PDB entry 8XFG | electron microscopy, 2.80 A resolution | chains A and B

# Chain A
Molecule: Integrin alpha-V
From: Homo sapiens
UniProt: P06756 (ITAV_HUMAN); numbering as in UniProt (aligned over 1-1048)
Amino-acid sequence (1048 residues; numbered 1 to 1048; the number before each row is that of its first residue):
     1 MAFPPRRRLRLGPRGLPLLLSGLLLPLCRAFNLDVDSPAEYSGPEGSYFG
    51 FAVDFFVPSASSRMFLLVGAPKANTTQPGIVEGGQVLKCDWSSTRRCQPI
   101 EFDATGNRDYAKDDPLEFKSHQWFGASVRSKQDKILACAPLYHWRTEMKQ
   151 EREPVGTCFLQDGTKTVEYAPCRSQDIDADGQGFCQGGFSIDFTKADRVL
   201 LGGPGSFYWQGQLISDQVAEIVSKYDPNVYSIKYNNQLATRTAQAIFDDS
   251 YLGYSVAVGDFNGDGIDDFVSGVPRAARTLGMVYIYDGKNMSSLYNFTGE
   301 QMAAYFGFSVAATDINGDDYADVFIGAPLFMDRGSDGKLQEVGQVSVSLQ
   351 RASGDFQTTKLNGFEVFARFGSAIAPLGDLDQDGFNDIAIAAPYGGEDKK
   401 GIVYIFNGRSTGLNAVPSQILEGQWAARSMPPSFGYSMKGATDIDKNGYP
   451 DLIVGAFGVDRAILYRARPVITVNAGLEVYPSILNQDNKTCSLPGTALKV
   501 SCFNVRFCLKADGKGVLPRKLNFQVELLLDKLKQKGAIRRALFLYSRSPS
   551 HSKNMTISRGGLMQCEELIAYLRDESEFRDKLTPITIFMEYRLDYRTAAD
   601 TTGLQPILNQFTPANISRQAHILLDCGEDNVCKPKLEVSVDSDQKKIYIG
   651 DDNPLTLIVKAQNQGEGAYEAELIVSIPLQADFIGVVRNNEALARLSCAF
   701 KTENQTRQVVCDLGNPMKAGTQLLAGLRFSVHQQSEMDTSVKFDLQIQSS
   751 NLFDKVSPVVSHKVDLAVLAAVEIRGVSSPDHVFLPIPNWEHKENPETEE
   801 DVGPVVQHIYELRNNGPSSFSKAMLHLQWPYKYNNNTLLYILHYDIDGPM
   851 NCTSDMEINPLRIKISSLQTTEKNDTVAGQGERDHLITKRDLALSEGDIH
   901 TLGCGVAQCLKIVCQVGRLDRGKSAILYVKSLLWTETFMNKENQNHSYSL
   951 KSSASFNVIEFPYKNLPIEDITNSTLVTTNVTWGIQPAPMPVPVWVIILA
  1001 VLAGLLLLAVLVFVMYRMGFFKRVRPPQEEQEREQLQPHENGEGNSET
Unresolved in the structure: 1-32, 352, 574, 769-1048
Cystine bridges: Cys89-Cys97, Cys138-Cys158, Cys172-Cys185, Cys491-Cys502, Cys508-Cys565, Cys626-Cys632, Cys698-Cys711

# Chain B
Molecule: Integrin beta-3
From: Homo sapiens
UniProt: P05106 (ITB3_HUMAN); residues 1-788 here = UniProt positions 1-788
Amino-acid sequence (788 residues; numbered 1 to 788; the number before each row is that of its first residue):
     1 MRARPRPRPLWATVLALGALAGVGVGGPNICTTRGVSSCQQCLAVSPMCA
    51 WCSDEALPLGSPRCDLKENLLKDNCAPESIEFPVSEARVLEDRPLSDKGS
   101 GDSSQVTQVSPQRIALRLRPDDSKNFSIQVRQVEDYPVDIYYLMDLSYSM
   151 KDDLWSIQNLGTKLATQMRKLTSNLRIGFGAFVDKPVSPYMYISPPEALE
   201 NPCYDMKTTCLPMFGYKHVLTLTDQVTRFNEEVKKQSVSRNRDAPEGGFD
   251 AIMQATVCDEKIGWRNDASHLLVFTTDAKTHIALDGRLAGIVQPNDGQCH
   301 VGSDNHYSASTTMDYPSLGLMTEKLSQKNINLIFAVTENVVNLYQNYSEL
   351 IPGTTVGVLSMDSSNVLQLIVDAYGKIRSKVELEVRDLPEELSLSFNATC
   401 LNNEVIPGLKSCMGLKIGDTVSFSIEAKVRGCPQEKEKSFTIKPVGFKDS
   451 LIVQVTFDCDCACQAQAEPNSHRCNNGNGTFECGVCRCGPGWLGSQCECS
   501 EEDYRPSQQDECSPREGQPVCSQRGECLCGQCVCHSSDFGKITGKYCECD
   551 DFSCVRYKGEMCSGHGQCSCGDCLCDSDWTGYYCNCTTRTDTCMSSNGLL
   601 CSGRGKCECGSCVCIQPGSYGDTCEKCPTCPDACTFKKECVECKKFDRGA
   651 LHDENTCNRYCRDEIESVKELKDTGKDAVNCTYKNEDDCVVRFQYYEDSS
   701 GKSILYVVEEPECPKGPDILVVLLSVMGAILLIGLAALLIWKLLITIHDR
   751 KEFAKFEEERARAKWDTANNPLYKEATSTFTNITYRGT
Unresolved in the structure: 1-26, 110-111, 378-379, 467-468, 508-788
Cystine bridges: Cys31-Cys49, Cys39-Cys461, Cys42-Cys64, Cys52-Cys75, Cys203-Cys210, Cys258-Cys299, Cys400-Cys412, Cys432-Cys459, Cys474-Cys486, Cys488-Cys497
Curated features (UniProtKB/Swiss-Prot):
  - region: Cys203 to Cys210 (Involved in CX3CL1-, NRG1-, FGF1- and IGF1-binding), Gln293 to Met313 (CX3CL1-binding)
  - motif: Thr777 to Ile783 (LIR)
  - binding site (Mg(2+)): Ser147, Ser149, Glu246
  - binding site (Ca(2+)): Ser149, Asp152, Asp153, Asp184, Asn241, Asp243, Pro245, Glu246, Asp277, Met361
  - modified residue: Thr767 (Phosphothreonine), Tyr773 (Phosphotyrosine), Thr779 (Phosphothreonine), Tyr785 (Phosphotyrosine)
  - glycosylation (N-linked (GlcNAc...) asparagine): Asn125, Asn346, Asn397, Asn478, Asn585, Asn680

# Chain A / chain B interface
Pairs across the interface (56):
  Tyr48(A) - Val292(B)
  Trp123(A) - Gly290(B)
  Leu141(A) - Leu288(B)
  His143(A) - Ser188(B)
  Gln150(A) - Ser194(B)
  Glu151(A) - Ser194(B)
  Arg152(A) - Ile193(B)
  Arg152(A) - Ser194(B)
  Phe184(A) - Arg242(B)
  Gln186(A) - Leu288(B)  hydrogen bond (side chain-backbone)
  Phe189(A) - Arg287(B)
  Trp209(A) - Pro189(B)
  Trp209(A) - Arg242(B)
  Trp209(A) - Asp243(B)
  Trp209(A) - Leu288(B)
  Asp249(A) - Ala244(B)
  Asp249(A) - Pro245(B)
  Asp249(A) - Lys279(B)  salt bridge
  Tyr251(A) - His281(B)
  Tyr251(A) - Asp285(B)
  Tyr251(A) - Leu288(B)  hydrophobic
  Tyr254(A) - Leu284(B)  hydrogen bond (side chain-backbone)
  Tyr254(A) - Arg287(B)
  Tyr254(A) - Leu288(B)  hydrophobic
  Arg275(A) - Thr280(B)  hydrogen bond (side chain-backbone)
  Arg275(A) - Asp285(B)  salt bridge
  Arg278(A) - Asn346(B)
  Thr279(A) - Leu343(B)
  Thr279(A) - Tyr347(B)
  Gln301(A) - Leu350(B)
  Met302(A) - Leu343(B)  hydrophobic
  Met302(A) - Asn346(B)
  Met302(A) - Leu350(B)
  Ala303(A) - Ile282(B)  hydrophobic
  Ala303(A) - Leu318(B)  hydrophobic
  Ala303(A) - Tyr347(B)  hydrophobic
  Tyr305(A) - Ile282(B)  hydrophobic
  Tyr305(A) - Ala283(B)
  Tyr305(A) - Leu284(B)  hydrogen bond (side chain-backbone)
  Tyr305(A) - Asp285(B)  hydrogen bond
  Phe308(A) - Leu284(B)  hydrophobic
  Phe308(A) - Arg287(B)
  Leu329(A) - Ala283(B)
  Leu329(A) - Leu284(B)  hydrophobic
  Met331(A) - Gly319(B)
  Met331(A) - Leu350(B)  hydrophobic
  Glu341(A) - Ser317(B)  hydrogen bond
  Glu341(A) - Gly319(B)
  Phe367(A) - Gly319(B)
  Phe367(A) - Leu320(B)
  Phe367(A) - Glu323(B)
  Arg369(A) - Leu284(B)
  Tyr394(A) - Pro294(B)
  Pro431(A) - Gln293(B)
  Tyr436(A) - Arg287(B)  hydrogen bond
  Phe457(A) - Val292(B)  hydrophobic
Other interface residues (no listed pair), chain A (38 interface residues in all): Phe51, Ala179, Pro204, Tyr208, Asp248, Pro328, Leu339
Other interface residues (no listed pair), chain B (33 interface residues in all): Pro195, Ala289, Asn342

# Overview
The interface between chain A and chain B involves 38 residues on one side and 33 on the other; the contacts
include 7 hydrogen bonds and 2 salt bridges. Among the polar pairs are Asp249(A)-Lys279(B),
Arg275(A)-Asp285(B) and Gln186(A)-Leu288(B).
Chain A is Integrin alpha-V and chain B is Integrin beta-3, both from Homo sapiens; the structure, Cryo-EM
structure of integrin ITGAV, ITGB3 and CYCLO (RGDFK) complex, conformation 1, was determined by electron
microscopy.
